Entry 9E2X (electron microscopy, 3.50 A resolution); this record covers chains F and 3 of the 15 polymer chains in the assembly.

Chain F:
Molecule: Leading strand DNA template
Source organism: synthetic construct
Sequence (48 nucleotides; numbered 15 to 62; the number before each row is that of its first residue):
    15 TCGTGCTGAG TGATATCTGC TTTGGGTGGG TGGGTGGGTT GAGGCAAT

Chain 3:
Name: DNA replication licensing factor MCM3
Source organism: Saccharomyces cerevisiae W303
Notes: EC 3.6.4.12
UniProt: P24279 (MCM3_YEAST); numbering as in UniProt (aligned over 1-971)
Amino-acid sequence (971 residues; each row starts with the number of its first residue):
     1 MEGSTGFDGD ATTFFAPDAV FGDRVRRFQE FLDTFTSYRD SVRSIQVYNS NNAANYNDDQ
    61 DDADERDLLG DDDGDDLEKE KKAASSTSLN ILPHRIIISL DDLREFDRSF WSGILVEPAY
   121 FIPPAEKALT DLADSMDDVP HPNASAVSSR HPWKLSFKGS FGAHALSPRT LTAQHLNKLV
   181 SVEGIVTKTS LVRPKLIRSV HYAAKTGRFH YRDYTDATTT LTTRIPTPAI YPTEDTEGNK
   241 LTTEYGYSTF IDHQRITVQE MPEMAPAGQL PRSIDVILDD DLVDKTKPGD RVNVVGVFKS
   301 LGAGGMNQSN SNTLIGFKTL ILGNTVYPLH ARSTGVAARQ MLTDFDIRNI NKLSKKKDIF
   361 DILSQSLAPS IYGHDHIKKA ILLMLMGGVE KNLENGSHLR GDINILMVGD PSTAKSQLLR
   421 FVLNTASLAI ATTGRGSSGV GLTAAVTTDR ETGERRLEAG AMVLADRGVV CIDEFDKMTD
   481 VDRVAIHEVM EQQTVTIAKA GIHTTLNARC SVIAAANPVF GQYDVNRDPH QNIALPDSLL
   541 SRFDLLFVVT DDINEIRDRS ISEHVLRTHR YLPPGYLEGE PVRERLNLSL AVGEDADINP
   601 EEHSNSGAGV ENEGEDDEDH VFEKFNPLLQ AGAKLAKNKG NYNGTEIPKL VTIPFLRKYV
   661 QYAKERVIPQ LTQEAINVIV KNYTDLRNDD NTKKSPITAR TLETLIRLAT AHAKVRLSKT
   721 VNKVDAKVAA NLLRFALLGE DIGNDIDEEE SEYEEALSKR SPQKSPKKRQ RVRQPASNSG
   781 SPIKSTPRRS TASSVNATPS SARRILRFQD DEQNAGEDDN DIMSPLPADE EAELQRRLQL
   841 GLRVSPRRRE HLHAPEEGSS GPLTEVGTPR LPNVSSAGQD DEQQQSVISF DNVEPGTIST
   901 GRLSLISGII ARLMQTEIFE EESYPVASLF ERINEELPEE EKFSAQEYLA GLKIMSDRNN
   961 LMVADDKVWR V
Not modelled in the structure: 1-18, 54-89, 330-337, 584-588, 595-617, 691-695, 740-971
UniProt features mapped onto this chain:
  - motif: Ser541 to Asp544 (Arginine finger)
  - binding site (ATP): Gly409 to Ser416
  - modified residue: Ser761 (Phosphoserine), Ser777 (Phosphoserine), Ser781 (Phosphoserine), Thr868 (Phosphothreonine)
  - mutagenesis: Lys415 (K415A: No effect on MCM2-7 complex helicase activity. Loss of MCM2-7 complex helicase activity; when associated with MCM5 A-422. Reduces MCM2-7 complex helicase activity ...)
Bound ions: Mg2+: Ser416 (together with ATP)
Residues lining bound ligands:
  - ATP (adenosine-5'-triphosphate), molecule 1: Ser370, Ile371, Tyr372, Asp410, Pro411, Ser412, Thr413, Ala414, Lys415, Ser416, Gln417, Asn517, Arg557, Ile561, His564, Val565
  - ATP, molecule 2: Glu491, Arg542, Ala699, Arg700, Glu703

How chain F and chain 3 interact:
Residue-residue contacts - 12 pairs, chain F then chain 3:
  DG40(F) - Thr452(3)  base contact
  DG44(F) - Thr452(3)  base contact
  DG44(F) - Glu454(3)  base contact
  DT45(F) - Leu191(3)  phosphate contact
  DT45(F) - Arg193(3)  sugar contact
  DG46(F) - Arg193(3)  hydrogen bond to the phosphate
  DG47(F) - Arg193(3)  salt bridge to the phosphate
  DG48(F) - Arg255(3)  salt bridge to the phosphate
  DT49(F) - Gly316(3)  base contact
  DT49(F) - Phe317(3)  base contact
  DT49(F) - Lys318(3)  base contact
  DG52(F) - Glu451(3)  hydrogen bond to the base
Interface residues without a listed pair, chain 3 (10 interface residues in all): Ile315

Summary:
8 residues of chain F and 10 residues of chain 3 are in contact; the contacts include 2 hydrogen bonds and 2
salt bridges. Polar pairs include DG52(F)-Glu451(3), DG46(F)-Arg193(3) and DG47(F)-Arg193(3). Chain 3 binds
ATP.
Here chain F is Leading strand DNA template (synthetic construct) and chain 3 is DNA replication licensing
factor MCM3 (Saccharomyces cerevisiae W303). Entry 9E2X (Cryo-EM structure of yeast CMG helicase stalled at
G4-containing DNA template, state 2) was determined by electron microscopy (same publication as 9E2W, 9E2Y and
9E2Z).
